5UHB - chains D and E of the 8 polymer chains in the assembly; structure by X-ray diffraction, 4.29 A resolution (low resolution: residue-level contacts below are approximate; hydrogen-bond / salt-bridge calls are withheld).

# Chain D
Protein: DNA-directed RNA polymerase subunit beta'
From: Mycobacterium tuberculosis (strain ATCC 25618 / H37Rv)
Notes: EC 2.7.7.6
UniProtKB: P9WGY7 (RPOC_MYCTU); numbering as in UniProt (aligned over 1-1316)
Chain sequence (1316 residues; row label = number of the first residue in the row):
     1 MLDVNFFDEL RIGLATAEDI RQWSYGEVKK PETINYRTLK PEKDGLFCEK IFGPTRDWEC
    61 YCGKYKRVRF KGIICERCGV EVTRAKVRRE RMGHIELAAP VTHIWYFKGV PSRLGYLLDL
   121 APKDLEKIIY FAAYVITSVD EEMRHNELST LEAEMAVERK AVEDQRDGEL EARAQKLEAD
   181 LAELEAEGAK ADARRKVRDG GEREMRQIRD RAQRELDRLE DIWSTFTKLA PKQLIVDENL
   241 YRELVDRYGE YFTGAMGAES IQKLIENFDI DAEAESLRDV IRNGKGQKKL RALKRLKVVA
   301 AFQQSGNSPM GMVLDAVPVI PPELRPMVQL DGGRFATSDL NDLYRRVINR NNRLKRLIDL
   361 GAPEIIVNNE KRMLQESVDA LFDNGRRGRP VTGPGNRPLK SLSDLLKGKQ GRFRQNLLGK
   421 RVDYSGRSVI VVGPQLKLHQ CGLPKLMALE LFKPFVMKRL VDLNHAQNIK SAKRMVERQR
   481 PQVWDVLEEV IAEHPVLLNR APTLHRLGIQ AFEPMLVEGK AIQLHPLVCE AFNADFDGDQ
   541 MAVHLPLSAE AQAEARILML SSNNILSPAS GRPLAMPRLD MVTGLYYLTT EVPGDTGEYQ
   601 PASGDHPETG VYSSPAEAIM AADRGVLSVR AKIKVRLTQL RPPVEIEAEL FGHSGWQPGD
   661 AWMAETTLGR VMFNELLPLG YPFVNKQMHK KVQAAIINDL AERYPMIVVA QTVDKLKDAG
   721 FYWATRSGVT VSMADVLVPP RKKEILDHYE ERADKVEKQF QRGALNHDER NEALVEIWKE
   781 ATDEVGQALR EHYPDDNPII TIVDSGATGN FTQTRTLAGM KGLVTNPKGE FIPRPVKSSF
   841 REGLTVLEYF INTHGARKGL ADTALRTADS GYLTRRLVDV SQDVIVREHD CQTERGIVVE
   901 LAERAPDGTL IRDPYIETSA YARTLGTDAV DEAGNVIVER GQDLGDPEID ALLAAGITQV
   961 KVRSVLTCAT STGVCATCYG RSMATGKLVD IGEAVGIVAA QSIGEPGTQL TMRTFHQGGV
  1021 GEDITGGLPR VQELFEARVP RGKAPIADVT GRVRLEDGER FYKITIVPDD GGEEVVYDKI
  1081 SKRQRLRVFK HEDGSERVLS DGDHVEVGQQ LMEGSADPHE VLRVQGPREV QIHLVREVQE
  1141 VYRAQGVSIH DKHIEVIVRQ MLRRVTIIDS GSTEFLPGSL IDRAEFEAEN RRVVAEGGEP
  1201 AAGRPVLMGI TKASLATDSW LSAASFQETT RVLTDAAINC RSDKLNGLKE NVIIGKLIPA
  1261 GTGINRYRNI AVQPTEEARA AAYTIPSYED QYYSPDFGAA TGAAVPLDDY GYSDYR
Disordered / not traced: 1-2, 1012-1025, 1282-1316
Bound ions: Zn2+ site 1: C60, C62, C75, C78; Mg2+: D535, D537, D539; Zn2+ site 2: C891, C968, C975, C978
Swiss-Prot annotation at these positions:
  - binding site (Zn(2+)): C60, C62, C75, C78, C891, C968, C975, C978
  - binding site (Mg(2+)): D535, D537, D539

# Chain E
Protein: DNA-directed RNA polymerase subunit omega
From: Mycobacterium tuberculosis (strain ATCC 25618 / H37Rv)
Notes: EC 2.7.7.6
UniProtKB: P9WGY5 (RPOZ_MYCTU); residue numbers follow UniProt; this construct covers 1-110
Chain sequence (110 residues; row label = number of the first residue in the row):
     1 MSISQSDASL AAVPAVDQFD PSSGASGGYD TPLGITNPPI DELLDRVSSK YALVIYAAKR
    61 ARQINDYYNQ LGEGILEYVG PLVEPGLQEK PLSIALREIH ADLLEHTEGE
Disordered / not traced: 1-27, 109-110

# Chain D / chain E interface
Residue-residue contacts (77; chain D residue first):
  K437(D) - L33(E)
  H439(D) - L33(E)
  H439(D) - I35(E)
  H439(D) - T36(E)
  R459(D) - Q88(E)
  E489(D) - Q88(E)
  E489(D) - K90(E)
  V490(D) - K90(E)
  A492(D) - K90(E)
  E493(D) - G34(E)
  E493(D) - I35(E)
  E493(D) - S93(E)
  E513(D) - I35(E)
  A549(D) - A58(E)
  E550(D) - V54(E)
  E550(D) - I55(E)
  E550(D) - A58(E)
  E550(D) - R62(E)
  Q552(D) - L92(E)
  A553(D) - V54(E)
  A553(D) - L92(E)
  E554(D) - V54(E)
  R556(D) - I35(E)
  R556(D) - N37(E)
  R556(D) - L92(E)
  R556(D) - L96(E)
  I557(D) - I40(E)
  I557(D) - L53(E)
  I557(D) - V54(E)
  L558(D) - K50(E)
  L558(D) - V54(E)
  N563(D) - I40(E)
  P705(D) - D41(E)
  M706(D) - D41(E)
  I707(D) - P32(E)
  I707(D) - T36(E)
  I707(D) - P39(E)
  I707(D) - D41(E)
  V708(D) - Y29(E)
  Q711(D) - D30(E)
  Q711(D) - P32(E)
  K715(D) - D30(E)
  D990(D) - S49(E)
  D990(D) - K50(E)
  D990(D) - Y51(E)
  E993(D) - Y51(E)
  G1261(D) - Y51(E)
  T1262(D) - Y51(E)
  R1266(D) - E108(E)
  Y1267(D) - S49(E)
  Y1267(D) - Y51(E)
  Y1267(D) - A52(E)
  Y1267(D) - I55(E)
  R1268(D) - I55(E)
  R1268(D) - K59(E)
  N1269(D) - K59(E)
  N1269(D) - E108(E)
  I1270(D) - K59(E)
  I1270(D) - T107(E)
  A1271(D) - E105(E)
  A1271(D) - T107(E)
  V1272(D) - Y56(E)
  V1272(D) - R60(E)
  V1272(D) - Q63(E)
  V1272(D) - E105(E)
  Q1273(D) - L104(E)
  Q1273(D) - E105(E)
  P1274(D) - V79(E)
  P1274(D) - L82(E)
  P1274(D) - L103(E)
  T1275(D) - D102(E)
  T1275(D) - L103(E)
  T1275(D) - L104(E)
  T1275(D) - E105(E)
  E1276(D) - E105(E)
  A1278(D) - L82(E)
  A1278(D) - L103(E)
Also at the interface, not in a pair above, chain D (46 interface residues in all): Q440, P495, S548, L560, K987, I991, G992
Also at the interface, not in a pair above, chain E (40 interface residues in all): T31, L44, H106

# Overview
Chain D and chain E form an interface of 46 and 40 residues respectively. The Zn2+ site 1 is built by C60(D),
C62(D), C75(D) and C78(D). UniProt lists 8 Zn2+-binding residues and 3 Mg2+-binding residues on chain D.
Chain D is DNA-directed RNA polymerase subunit beta' and chain E is DNA-directed RNA polymerase subunit omega,
both from Mycobacterium tuberculosis (strain ATCC 25618 / H37Rv); the structure, Crystal structure of
Mycobacterium tuberculosis transcription initiation complex in complex with Rifampin, was determined by X-ray
diffraction together with 5UH5, 5UH6, 5UH8, 5UH9, 5UHA, 5UHC and 4 further entries from the same study.
